PDB entry 4GU6 | X-ray diffraction, 1.95 A resolution | chains A and B

# Chain A (and B)
Protein: Focal adhesion kinase 1
From: Homo sapiens
Notes: EC 2.7.10.2; fragment: Kinase domain; chain B of this document is another copy of the same molecule, construct and numbering; everything in this record applies to it too
Reference sequence: Q05397 (FAK1_HUMAN); residues 411-689 here = UniProt positions 411-689
Chain sequence (282 residues; numbered 408 to 689; the number before each row is that of its first residue):
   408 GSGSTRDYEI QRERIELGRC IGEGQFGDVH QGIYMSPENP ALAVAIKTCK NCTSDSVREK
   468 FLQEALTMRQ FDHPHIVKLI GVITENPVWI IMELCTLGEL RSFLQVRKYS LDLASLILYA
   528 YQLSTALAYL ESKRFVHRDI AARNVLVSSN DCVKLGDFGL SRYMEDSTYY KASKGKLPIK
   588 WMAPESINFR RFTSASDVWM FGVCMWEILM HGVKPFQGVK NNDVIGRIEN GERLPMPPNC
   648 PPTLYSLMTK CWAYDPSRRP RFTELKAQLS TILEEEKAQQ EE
Disordered / not traced: 408-413, 444-445, 687-689 (chain B: 408-414, 570-583, 687-689)
Construct notes: expression tag (408-410)
Disulfide bonds: Cys456-Cys459
Ligand contacts: 10N (N-(3-{[(5-cyano-2-phenyl-1H-pyrrolo[2,3-b]pyridin-4-yl)amino]methyl}pyridin-2-yl)-N-methylmethanesulfonamide): Ile428, Gly429, Glu430, Val436, Ala452, Val484, Met499, Glu500, Leu501, Cys502, Thr503, Leu504, Gly505, Glu506, Arg550, Asn551, Val552, Leu553, Gly563, Asp564, Leu567, Ser568

# Chain A / chain B interface
Contacting residue pairs (22):
  Glu538(A) - Arg668(B)  hydrogen bond (backbone-side chain)
  Lys540(A) - Ser664(B)
  Arg541(A) - Ser601(B)  hydrogen bond
  Arg541(A) - Ala602(B)
  Arg541(A) - Val605(B)
  Arg541(A) - Pro663(B)
  Arg541(A) - Ser664(B)
  Arg541(A) - Arg666(B)  hydrogen bond (side chain-backbone)
  Arg541(A) - Pro667(B)  hydrogen bond (side chain-backbone)
  Arg541(A) - Arg668(B)
  Ser601(A) - Arg541(B)  hydrogen bond
  Ser601(A) - Arg668(B)
  Ala602(A) - Arg541(B)
  Val605(A) - Arg541(B)
  Pro663(A) - Arg541(B)
  Ser664(A) - Lys540(B)
  Ser664(A) - Arg541(B)
  Arg666(A) - Arg541(B)  hydrogen bond (backbone-side chain)
  Pro667(A) - Arg541(B)  hydrogen bond (backbone-side chain)
  Arg668(A) - Glu538(B)  hydrogen bond (side chain-backbone)
  Arg668(A) - Arg541(B)
  Arg668(A) - Arg668(B)
Interface residues without a listed pair, chain A (14 interface residues in all): Ser539, Thr670, Glu671
Interface residues without a listed pair, chain B (14 interface residues in all): Ser539, Thr670, Glu671

# In short
Chain A and chain B each contribute 14 residues to their interface; the contacts include 8 hydrogen bonds.
Among the polar pairs are Glu538(A)-Arg668(B), Arg541(A)-Ser601(B) and Arg541(A)-Arg666(B). Bound to chain A:
compound 10N.
Chain A and chain B are both Focal adhesion kinase 1 (Homo sapiens); the structure, FOCAL ADHESION KINASE
CATALYTIC DOMAIN IN COMPLEX WITH N-{3-[(5-Cyano-2-phenyl-1H-pyrrolo[2,3-b]pyridin-4-ylamino)-
methyl]-pyridin-2-yl}-N-methyl-methanesulfonamide, was determined by X-ray diffraction together with 4GU9 from
the same study.
